Entry 4MPY (X-ray diffraction, 1.85 A resolution); this record covers chains B and C of the 4 polymer chains in the assembly.

# Chain B (and C)
Protein: Betaine aldehyde dehydrogenase
From: Staphylococcus aureus subsp. aureus
Notes: EC 1.2.1.8; chain C of this document is another copy of the same molecule, construct and numbering; everything in this record applies to it too
UniProtKB: Q5HCU0 (Q5HCU0_STAAC); numbering as in UniProt (aligned over 1-496)
Sequence (520 residues; row label = number of the first residue in the row; numbers below 1 keep their minus sign (Met-23 is residue -23)):
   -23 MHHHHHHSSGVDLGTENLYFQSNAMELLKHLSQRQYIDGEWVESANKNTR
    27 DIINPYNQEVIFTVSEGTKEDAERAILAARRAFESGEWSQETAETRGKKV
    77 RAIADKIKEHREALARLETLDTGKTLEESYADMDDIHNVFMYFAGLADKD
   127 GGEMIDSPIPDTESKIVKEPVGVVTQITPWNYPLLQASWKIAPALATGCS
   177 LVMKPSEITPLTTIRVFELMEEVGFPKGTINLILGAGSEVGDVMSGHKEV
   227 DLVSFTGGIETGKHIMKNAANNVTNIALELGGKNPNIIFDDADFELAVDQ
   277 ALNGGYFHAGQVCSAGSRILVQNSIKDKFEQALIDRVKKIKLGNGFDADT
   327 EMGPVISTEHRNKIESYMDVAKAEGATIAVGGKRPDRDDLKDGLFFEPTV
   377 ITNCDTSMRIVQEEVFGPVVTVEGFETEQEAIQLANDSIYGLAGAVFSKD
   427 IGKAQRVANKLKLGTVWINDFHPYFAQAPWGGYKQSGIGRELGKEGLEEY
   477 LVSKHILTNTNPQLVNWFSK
Not modelled in the structure: -23 to -4 (chain C: -23 to -7)
Differences from the reference sequence: expression tag (-23 to 0)
Modified residues: Cys289 (s,s-(2-hydroxyethyl)thiocysteine; CME)
What the authors report for this chain:
  - catalytic residues: Glu255, Cys289 (by similarity / conservation)
  - binding site for the ligand NAD: Trp156, Asn157, Lys180, Glu390, Phe392 (by similarity / conservation)
  - binding site for the ligand NAD: Gly234
  - binding site for the ligand NAD: Cys289 (from molecular simulation)
  - mutagenesis - L161M, Q162M: unchanged catalytic activity
  - mutagenesis - D111A, L161M/Q162M, I332S, Y343A: decreased catalytic activity
  - mutagenesis - G234T (less than 1%), V288D, S290T, H448F/P449M/Y450L (27-fold), W456H: decreased catalytic activity on BA
  - mutagenesis - Y450L: decreased binding to BA
  - mutagenesis - G234A, G234S, G234T: unchanged binding to BA
  - mutagenesis - P449M: increased catalytic activity

# Interface between chain B and chain C
Pairs across the interface (34; chain B residue first):
  Thr68(B) - Ser133(C)
  Thr68(B) - Pro134(C)
  Ala69(B) - Asp132(C)  hydrogen bond (backbone-side chain)
  Glu70(B) - Pro134(C)
  Ala123(B) - Asp132(C)
  Asp124(B) - Asp132(C)
  Lys125(B) - Asp132(C)
  Asp126(B) - Asp132(C)
  Gly127(B) - Met130(C)  hydrogen bond (backbone-backbone)
  Gly127(B) - Asp132(C)
  Gly128(B) - Glu129(C)
  Gly128(B) - Met130(C)  hydrogen bond (backbone-backbone)
  Glu129(B) - Gly128(C)
  Glu129(B) - Glu129(C)
  Glu129(B) - Met130(C)
  Met130(B) - Gly127(C)  hydrogen bond (backbone-backbone)
  Met130(B) - Gly128(C)  hydrogen bond (backbone-backbone)
  Met130(B) - Glu129(C)
  Met130(B) - Met130(C)  hydrophobic
  Met130(B) - Lys141(C)
  Met130(B) - Ile142(C)
  Met130(B) - Val143(C)  hydrophobic
  Asp132(B) - Ala69(C)
  Asp132(B) - Gly127(C)
  Ser133(B) - Thr68(C)
  Pro134(B) - Thr68(C)
  Pro134(B) - Glu70(C)
  Glu139(B) - Lys141(C)  salt bridge
  Lys141(B) - Met130(C)
  Lys141(B) - Glu139(C)  salt bridge
  Ile142(B) - Met130(C)
  Ile427(B) - Gln431(C)
  Gln431(B) - Ile427(C)
  Gln431(B) - Gln431(C)  hydrogen bond
Also at the interface, not in a pair above, chain B (22 interface residues in all): Arg72, Pro136, Gly428
Also at the interface, not in a pair above, chain C (19 interface residues in all): Asp126, Pro136, Gly428

# Overview
22 residues of chain B and 19 residues of chain C are in contact, with 6 hydrogen bonds and 2 salt bridges.
Polar contacts include Glu139(B)-Lys141(C), Ala69(B)-Asp132(C) and Gln431(B)-Gln431(C). From the paper:
catalytic residues Glu255(B) and Cys289(B); G234T, V288D and S290T of chain B, among others, reduce catalytic
activity on BA; 15 substitutions were tested in all.
Both chains are Betaine aldehyde dehydrogenase (Staphylococcus aureus subsp. aureus). Entry 4MPY (1.85
Angstrom resolution crystal structure of betaine aldehyde dehydrogenase (betB) from Staphylococcus aureus
(IDP00699) in complex ...) was determined by X-ray diffraction, deposited together with 4MPB.
